PDB entry 5XKH | X-ray diffraction, 2.25 A resolution | chains A and E of the 6 polymer chains in the assembly

[Chain A]
Name: Tubulin alpha-1B chain
From: Sus scrofa
UniProtKB: Q2XVP4 (TBA1B_PIG); numbering as in UniProt (aligned over 1-451)
Sequence (451 residues; each row starts with the number of its first residue):
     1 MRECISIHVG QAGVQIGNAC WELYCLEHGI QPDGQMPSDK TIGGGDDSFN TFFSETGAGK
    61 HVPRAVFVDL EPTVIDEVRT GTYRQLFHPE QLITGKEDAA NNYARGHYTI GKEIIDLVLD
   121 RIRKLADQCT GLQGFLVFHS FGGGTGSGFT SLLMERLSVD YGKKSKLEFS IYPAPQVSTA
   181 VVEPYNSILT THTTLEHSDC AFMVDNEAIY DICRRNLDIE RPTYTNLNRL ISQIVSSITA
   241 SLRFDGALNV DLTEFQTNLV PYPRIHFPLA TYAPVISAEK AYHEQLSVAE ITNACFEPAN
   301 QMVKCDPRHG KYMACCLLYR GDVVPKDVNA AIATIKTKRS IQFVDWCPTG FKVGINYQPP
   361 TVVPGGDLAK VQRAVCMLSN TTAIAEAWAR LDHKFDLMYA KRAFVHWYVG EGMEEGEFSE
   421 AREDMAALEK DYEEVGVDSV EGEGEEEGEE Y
Unresolved in the structure: 438-451
Ion coordination: Ca2+: Asp39, Thr41, Gly44, Glu55
Ligand contacts:
  - 89C (4-[(4-methoxy-3-oxidanyl-phenyl)-methyl-amino]chromen-2-one): Thr179, Ala180, Val181
  - GTP: Gly10, Gln11, Ala12, Gln15, Ile16, Asp69, Glu71, Asp98, Ala99, Ala100, Asn101, Ser140, Gly142, Gly143, Gly144, Thr145, Gly146, Ile171, Pro173, Val177, Ser178, Thr179, Glu183, Asn206, Tyr224, Leu227, Asn228, Ile231
UniProt features mapped onto this chain:
  - motif: Met1 to Cys4 (MREC motif)
  - active site: Glu254
  - binding site (GTP): Gly10, Gln11, Ala12, Gln15, Glu71, Ala99, Ser140, Gly143, Gly144, Thr145, Gly146, Thr179, Glu183, Asn206, Tyr224, Asn228, Leu252
  - binding site (Mg(2+)): Glu71
  - site: Tyr451 (Involved in polymerization)
  - modified residue: Lys40 (N6,N6,N6-trimethyllysine), Ser48 (Phosphoserine), Ser232 (Phosphoserine), Tyr282 (3'-nitrotyrosine), Arg339 (Omega-N-methylarginine), Ser439 (Phosphoserine), Glu443 (5-glutamyl polyglutamate), Glu445 (5-glutamyl polyglutamate), Tyr451 (3'-nitrotyrosine)
  - cross-link (Glycyl lysine isopeptide (Lys-Gly)): Lys326 (interchain with G-Cter in ubiquitin), Lys370 (interchain with G-Cter in ubiquitin)

[Chain E]
Name: Stathmin-4
From: Rattus norvegicus
UniProtKB: P63043 (STMN4_RAT); residues 5-145 here correspond to UniProt positions 49-189 (UniProt number = residue number + 44)
Sequence (143 residues; each row starts with the number of its first residue):
     3 MADMEVIELN KCTSGQSFEV ILKPPSFDGV PEFNASLPRR RDPSLEEIQK KLEAAEERRK
    63 YQEAELLKHL AEKREHEREV IQKAIEENNN FIKMAKEKLA QKMESNKENR EAHLAAMLER
   123 LQEKDKHAEE VRKNKELKEE ASR
Unresolved in the structure: 3-5, 29-43, 142-145
Construct notes: expression tag (3-4)
UniProt features mapped onto this chain:
  - modified residue: Ser46 (Phosphoserine)

[How chain A and chain E interact]
Pairs across the interface (59; chain A residue first):
  His107(A) - Leu54(E)
  Tyr108(A) - Leu54(E)  hydrophobic
  Tyr108(A) - Ala57(E)  hydrophobic
  Thr109(A) - Arg61(E)  hydrogen bond
  Lys112(A) - Leu54(E)
  Lys112(A) - Glu55(E)
  Lys112(A) - Glu58(E)  salt bridge
  Glu155(A) - Ile50(E)
  Arg156(A) - Leu47(E)
  Arg156(A) - Gln51(E)
  Ser158(A) - Asp44(E)
  Val159(A) - Pro45(E)
  Val159(A) - Leu47(E)  hydrophobic
  Val159(A) - Ile50(E)  hydrophobic
  His197(A) - Asp44(E)
  Asp245(A) - Cys14(E)
  Asp245(A) - Ser16(E)
  Ala247(A) - Asn12(E)
  Ala247(A) - Ser19(E)
  Leu248(A) - Ser19(E)
  Pro325(A) - Gln18(E)
  Pro325(A) - Phe20(E)  hydrophobic
  Val328(A) - Phe20(E)  hydrophobic
  Asn329(A) - Val8(E)
  Asn329(A) - Phe20(E)
  Asn329(A) - Val22(E)
  Ile332(A) - Val22(E)  hydrophobic
  Lys336(A) - Leu24(E)
  Asp345(A) - Pro27(E)
  Asp345(A) - Ser28(E)  hydrogen bond (backbone-backbone)
  Cys347(A) - Pro27(E)
  Pro348(A) - Lys25(E)
  Pro348(A) - Pro27(E)
  Thr349(A) - Ile23(E)
  Thr349(A) - Leu24(E)  hydrogen bond (backbone-backbone)
  Thr349(A) - Lys25(E)  hydrogen bond (backbone-backbone)
  Gly350(A) - Val22(E)
  Phe351(A) - Glu21(E)
  Phe351(A) - Val22(E)  hydrogen bond (backbone-backbone)
  Phe351(A) - Leu24(E)  hydrophobic
  Lys352(A) - Phe20(E)
  Lys352(A) - Glu21(E)  salt bridge
  Val353(A) - Ser19(E)
  Val353(A) - Phe20(E)  hydrogen bond (backbone-backbone)
  Gly354(A) - Gln18(E)
  Ile355(A) - Gly17(E)
  Ile355(A) - Gln18(E)  hydrogen bond (backbone-backbone)
  Asn356(A) - Ser16(E)
  Tyr357(A) - Thr15(E)
  Tyr357(A) - Ser16(E)  hydrogen bond (backbone-backbone)
  Tyr357(A) - Gly17(E)
  Tyr357(A) - Gln18(E)  hydrogen bond
  Val409(A) - Gln64(E)
  Gly410(A) - Gln64(E)
  Glu411(A) - Arg61(E)  hydrogen bond (backbone-side chain)
  Gly412(A) - Ala57(E)
  Gly412(A) - Arg60(E)  hydrogen bond (backbone-side chain)
  Gly412(A) - Arg61(E)
  Glu414(A) - Arg60(E)  salt bridge
Interface residues without a listed pair, chain A (39 interface residues in all): Glu113, Leu152, Glu196, Gly246, Trp346
Interface residues without a listed pair, chain E (31 interface residues in all): Pro26, Ser46, Lys53

[Overview]
Chain A and chain E form an interface of 39 and 31 residues respectively, with 11 hydrogen bonds and 3 salt
bridges. Among the polar pairs are Lys112(A)-Glu58(E), Lys352(A)-Glu21(E) and Glu414(A)-Arg60(E). Bound to
chain A: GTP and compound 89C.
Here chain A is Tubulin alpha-1B chain (Sus scrofa) and chain E is Stathmin-4 (Rattus norvegicus). Entry 5XKH
(Crystal structure of T2R-TTL-CF1 complex) was determined by X-ray diffraction.
